Entry 3W3A (X-ray diffraction, 3.90 A resolution); this record covers chains D and G of the 8 polymer chains in the assembly.

# Chain D
Molecule: V-type ATP synthase beta chain
Organism: Thermus thermophilus
Notes: EC 3.6.3.14; fragment: subunit b
UniProt: Q56404 (VATB_THET8); numbering as in UniProt (aligned over 7-463)
Sequence (457 residues; row label = number of the first residue in the row):
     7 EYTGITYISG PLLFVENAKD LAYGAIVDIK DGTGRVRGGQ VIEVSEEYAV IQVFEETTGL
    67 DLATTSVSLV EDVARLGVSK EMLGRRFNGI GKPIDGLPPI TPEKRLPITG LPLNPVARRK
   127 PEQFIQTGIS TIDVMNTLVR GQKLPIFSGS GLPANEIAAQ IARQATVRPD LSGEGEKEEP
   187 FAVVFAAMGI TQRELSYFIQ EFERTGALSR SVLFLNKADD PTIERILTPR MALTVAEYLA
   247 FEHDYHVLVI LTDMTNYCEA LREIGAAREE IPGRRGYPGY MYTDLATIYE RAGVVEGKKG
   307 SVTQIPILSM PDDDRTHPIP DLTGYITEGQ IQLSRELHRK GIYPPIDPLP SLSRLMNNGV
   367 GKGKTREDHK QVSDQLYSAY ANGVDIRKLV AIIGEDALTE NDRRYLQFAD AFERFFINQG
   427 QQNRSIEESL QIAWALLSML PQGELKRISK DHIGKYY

# Chain G
Molecule: V-type ATP synthase subunit D
Organism: Thermus thermophilus
Notes: EC 3.6.3.14; fragment: subunit d
UniProt: O87880 (VATD_THET8); residues 2-211 here = UniProt positions 2-211
Sequence (210 residues; row label = number of the first residue in the row):
     2 SQVSPTRMNL LQRRGQLRLA QKGVDLLKKK RDALVAEFFG LVREAMEARK ALDQAAKEAY
    62 AALLLAQAFD GPEVVAGAAL GVPPLEGVEA EVENVWGSKV PRLKATFPDG ALLSPVGTPA
   122 YTLEASRAFR RYAEALIRVA NTETRLKKIG EEIKKTTRRV NALEQVVIPG IRAQIRFIQQ
   182 VLEQREREDT FRLKRIKGKI EAREAEEEGG

# Interface between chain D and chain G
Residue-residue contacts (16):
  Tyr13(D) with Arg204(G), hydrogen bond
  Tyr54(D) with Glu205(G); Glu208(G), hydrogen bond
  Glu275(D) with Ile197(G); Lys198(G); Ile201(G)
  Ile277(D) with Leu194(G), hydrophobic
  Pro278(D) with Leu194(G)
  Gly279(D) with Glu187(G)
  Arg280(D) with Glu187(G)
  Arg281(D) with Glu187(G), hydrogen bond (backbone-side chain)
  Gly282(D) with Glu187(G), hydrogen bond (backbone-side chain)
  Asp318(D) with Leu12(G)
  Thr322(D) with Arg15(G)
  Lys394(D) with Lys31(G)
  Ile398(D) with Lys31(G)
Other interface residues (no listed pair), chain D (17 interface residues in all): Glu49, Glu53, Asp320, Asp391
Other interface residues (no listed pair), chain G (15 interface residues in all): Arg8, Leu27, Asp190, Glu209

# Summary
17 residues of chain D and 15 residues of chain G are in contact, with 4 hydrogen bonds. Among the polar pairs
are Tyr13(D)-Arg204(G), Tyr54(D)-Glu208(G) and Arg281(D)-Glu187(G).
Here chain D is V-type ATP synthase beta chain and chain G is V-type ATP synthase subunit D, both from Thermus
thermophilus. Entry 3W3A (Crystal structure of V1-ATPase at 3.9 angstrom resolution) was determined by X-ray
diffraction.
